8A1C - chains A and C; structure by X-ray diffraction, 2.10 A resolution.

== Chain A ==
Molecule: TraI
Organism: Escherichia coli
Reference sequence: D9Z5Q2 (D9Z5Q2_ECOLX); residues 1-299 here correspond to UniProt positions 2-300 (UniProt number = residue number + 1)
Chain sequence (306 residues; each row starts with the number of its first residue):
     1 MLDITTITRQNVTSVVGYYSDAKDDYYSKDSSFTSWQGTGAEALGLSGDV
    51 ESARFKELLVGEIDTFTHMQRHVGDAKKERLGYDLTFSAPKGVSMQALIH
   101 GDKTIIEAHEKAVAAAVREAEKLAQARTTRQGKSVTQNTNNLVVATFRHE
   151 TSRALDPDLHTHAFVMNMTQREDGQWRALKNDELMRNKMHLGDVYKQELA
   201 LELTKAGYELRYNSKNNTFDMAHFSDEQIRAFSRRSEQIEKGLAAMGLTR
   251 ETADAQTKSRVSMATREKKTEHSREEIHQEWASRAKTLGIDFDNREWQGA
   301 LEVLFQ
Disordered / not traced: 31, 74, 269-270, 306
Differences from the reference sequence: expression tag (300-306)
Ion coordination: Mn2+: His149, His160, His162
Reported in the primary citation:
  - Mn2+ coordination: His149, His160, His162
  - catalytic residues: His149, His160, His162
  - catalytic residues: Tyr18, Asp84 (proposed by the authors, not directly observed)
  - contacts within the chain: Asp84-His162 (hydrogen bond), Tyr18-Asp84 (hydrogen bond), Asp25-Arg274 (hydrogen bond), Tyr26-His278 (hydrogen bond)
  - binding site for 11mer oriT DNA (chain C): Leu2, Asp3, Arg80, Lys91, Arg153, Asn181, Asp182, Lys188, Lys196, Arg235, Ser236, Arg250, Gln256

== Chain C ==
Molecule: 11mer oriT DNA
Sequence (11 nucleotides; each row starts with the number of its first residue):
     1 GCGTTAGGTGT
Disordered / not traced: 1

== Interface between chain A and chain C ==
Residue-residue contacts - 58 pairs, chain A then chain C:
  Met1(A) with DG7(C), base contact; DG8(C), base contact; DT9(C), hydrogen bond to the base
  Leu2(A) with DG7(C), hydrogen bond to the base
  Asp3(A) with DG7(C), hydrogen bond to the base; DG8(C), hydrogen bond to the base; DT11(C), base contact
  Thr5(A) with DT11(C), hydrogen bond to the base
  Arg71(A) with DC2(C), hydrogen bond to the base
  Asp75(A) with DC2(C), phosphate contact
  Lys78(A) with DC2(C), hydrogen bond to the base
  Glu79(A) with DC2(C), base contact
  Arg80(A) with DC2(C), sugar contact; DG3(C), salt bridge to the phosphate; DT4(C), base contact
  Thr86(A) with DT11(C), hydrogen bond to the base
  Lys91(A) with DT9(C), hydrogen bond to the phosphate; DG10(C), salt bridge to the phosphate
  Ser152(A) with DG10(C), phosphate contact
  Arg153(A) with DT11(C), hydrogen bond to the phosphate
  His160(A) with DT11(C), hydrogen bond to the phosphate
  His162(A) with DT11(C), hydrogen bond to the phosphate
  Asn181(A) with DG3(C), base contact; DT4(C), hydrogen bond to the base
  Asp182(A) with DG3(C), hydrogen bond to the base; DT4(C), base contact
  Met185(A) with DT4(C), base contact; DT5(C), sugar contact
  Arg186(A) with DT5(C), sugar contact
  Lys188(A) with DT5(C), hydrogen bond to the base; DA6(C), hydrogen bond to the sugar; DG7(C), base contact
  Met189(A) with DA6(C), sugar contact; DG7(C), base contact
  Gly192(A) with DG7(C), base contact
  Lys196(A) with DG7(C), hydrogen bond to the base
  Asn216(A) with DG7(C), base contact; DG8(C), phosphate contact
  Thr218(A) with DG7(C), base contact; DT9(C), base contact
  Ser233(A) with DT9(C), sugar contact; DG10(C), phosphate contact
  Arg234(A) with DG10(C), phosphate contact
  Arg235(A) with DG10(C), hydrogen bond to the phosphate; DT11(C), salt bridge to the phosphate
  Ser236(A) with DG8(C), hydrogen bond to the phosphate; DT9(C), hydrogen bond to the phosphate; DG10(C), hydrogen bond to the phosphate
  Ile239(A) with DG10(C), base contact
  Arg250(A) with DG8(C), sugar contact; DG10(C), hydrogen bond to the base
  Ala255(A) with DA6(C), base contact
  Gln256(A) with DT4(C), phosphate contact; DA6(C), hydrogen bond to the base
  Lys258(A) with DG10(C), base contact
  Ser262(A) with DG10(C), base contact; DT11(C), base contact
  Arg266(A) with DT11(C), salt bridge to the phosphate
Also at the interface, not in a pair above, chain A (43 interface residues in all): Ile4, Ser88, Asp158, Asn217, Ile229, Phe232, Ser259

== In short ==
The interface between chain A and chain C involves 43 residues on one side and 10 on the other, with 23
hydrogen bonds and 4 salt bridges. Polar contacts include Met1(A)-DT9(C), Leu2(A)-DG7(C) and Asp3(A)-DG7(C).
The paper reports catalytic residues His149(A), His160(A) and His162(A) among others; a binding site for 11mer
oriT DNA (chain C) at Leu2(A), Asp3(A) and Arg80(A) among others.
Chain A is TraI (Escherichia coli) and chain C is 11mer oriT DNA; the structure, TraI trans-esterase domain
from pKM101 (DNA bound), was determined by X-ray diffraction, deposited together with 8A1B.
